PDB entry 7V9C | electron microscopy, 4.50 A resolution (low resolution: residue-level contacts below are approximate; hydrogen-bond / salt-bridge calls are withheld) | chains J and A of the 18 polymer chains in the assembly

Chain J:
Molecule: 275-nt DNA strand
From: Homo sapiens
Sequence (275 nucleotides; numbered 1 to 275; the number before each row is that of its first residue):
     1 AACCCTAACC CTAACCCTAA CCCTAACCCT AACCCTAACC CTAACCCTAA CCCTAACCCT
    61 AACCCTAACC CTAACCCTAA CCCTAACCCT AACCCTAACC CTAACCCTAA CCCTAACCCT
   121 AACCCTAACC CTAACCCTAA CCCTAACCCT AACCCTAACC CTAACCCTAA CCCTAACCCT
   181 AACCCTAACC CTAACCCTAA CCCTAACCCT AACCCTAACC CTAACCCTAA CCCTAACCCT
   241 AACCCTAACC CTAACCCTAA CCCTAACCCT AACCC
Unresolved in the structure: 1-2

Chain A:
Name: Histone H3.1
From: Homo sapiens
UniProtKB: P68431 (H31_HUMAN); residues 0-135 here correspond to UniProt positions 1-136 (UniProt number = residue number + 1)
Amino-acid sequence (136 residues; each row starts with the number of its first residue; numbering starts at 0):
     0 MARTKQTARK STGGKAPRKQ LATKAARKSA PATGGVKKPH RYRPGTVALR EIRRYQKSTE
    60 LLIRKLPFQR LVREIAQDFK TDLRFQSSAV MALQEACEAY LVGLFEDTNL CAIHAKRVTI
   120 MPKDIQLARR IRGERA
Unresolved in the structure: 0-39, 135
UniProt features mapped onto this chain:
  - modified residue: Arg-2 (Asymmetric dimethylarginine), Thr-3 (Phosphothreonine), Lys-4 (Allysine), Gln-5 (5-glutamyl dopamine), Thr-6 (Phosphothreonine), Arg-8 (Citrulline), Lys-9 (N6,N6,N6-trimethyllysine), Ser-10 (ADP-ribosylserine), Thr-11 (Phosphothreonine), Lys-14 (N6-(2-hydroxyisobutyryl)lysine), Arg-17 (Asymmetric dimethylarginine), Lys-18 (N6-(2-hydroxyisobutyryl)lysine), Lys-23 (N6-(2-hydroxyisobutyryl)lysine), Arg-26 (Citrulline), Lys-27 (N6,N6,N6-trimethyllysine), Ser-28 (ADP-ribosylserine), Lys-36 (N6,N6,N6-trimethyllysine), Lys-37 (N6-methyllysine), Tyr-41 (Phosphotyrosine), Lys-56 (N6,N6,N6-trimethyllysine) and 8 more in UniProt
  - lipidation: Lys-18 (N6-decanoyllysine)

Chain J / chain A interface:
Pairs across the interface (13):
  DC4(J) with Tyr-41(A)
  DC5(J) with Tyr-41(A); Arg-49(A)
  DT6(J) with Arg-49(A)
  DA80(J) with Arg-40(A); Tyr-41(A); Pro-43(A); Gly-44(A)
  DC81(J) with Arg-40(A)
  DC88(J) with Arg-63(A)
  DC89(J) with Arg-63(A)
  DA97(J) with Arg-83(A)
  DA98(J) with Arg-83(A)
Interface residues without a listed pair, chain A (9 interface residues in all): Arg-42, Asp-81

Overview:
Chain J and chain A each contribute 9 residues to their interface.
Chain J is a 275-nt DNA strand and chain A is Histone H3.1, both from Homo sapiens; the structure, Telomeric
Dinucleosome in open state, was determined by electron microscopy (same publication as 7V90, 7V96, 7V9J, 7V9K,
7V9S and 7VA4).
